Entry 6CDE (electron microscopy, 3.80 A resolution); this record covers chains N and C of the 24 polymer chains in the assembly.

[Chain N]
Name: PGT122 Light Chain
From: Homo sapiens
Chain sequence (210 residues; numbered 6 to 210 plus 6 insertion-coded residues; 1 number in that range is skipped by the numbering (no residue carries it; nothing is unmodelled there); the number before each row is that of its first residue; a row labelled like 67A-67C holds insertion residues (67A, then the next letters in order)):
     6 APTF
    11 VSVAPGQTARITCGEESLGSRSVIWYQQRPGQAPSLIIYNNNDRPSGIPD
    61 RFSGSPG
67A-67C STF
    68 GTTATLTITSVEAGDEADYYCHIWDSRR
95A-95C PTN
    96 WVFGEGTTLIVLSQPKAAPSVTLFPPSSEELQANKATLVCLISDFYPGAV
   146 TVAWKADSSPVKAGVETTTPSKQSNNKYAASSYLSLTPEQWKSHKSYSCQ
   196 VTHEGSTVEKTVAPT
Unresolved in the structure: 110-210
Disulfide bonds: Cys-23/Cys-88

[Chain C]
Name: Glycoprotein 120
From: Human immunodeficiency virus 1
UniProt: Q2N0S5 (Q2N0S5_9HIV1); the construct lacks a stretch of the UniProt sequence and is renumbered around it, so the offset changes along the chain: 31-140 = UniProt 30-139; 149-185 = UniProt 140-176; 187-309 = UniProt 186-308; 312-321 = UniProt 309-318; 2 more segments
Chain sequence (473 residues; numbered 31 to 505 plus 10 insertion-coded residues; 12 numbers in that range are skipped by the numbering (no residue carries them; nothing is unmodelled there); the number before each row is that of its first residue; a row labelled like 185A-185I holds insertion residues (185A, then the next letters in order)):
    31 AENLWVTVYYGVPVWKDAETTLFCASDAKAYETEKHNVWATHACVPTDPN
    81 PQEIHLENVTEEFNMWKNNMVEQMHTDIISLWDQSLKPCVKLTPLCVTLQ
   131 CTNVTNNITD
   149 DMRGELKNCSFNMTTELRDKKQKVYSLFYRLDVVQIN
185A-185I ENQGNRSNN
   187 SNKEYRLINCNTSACTQACPKVSFEPIPIHYCAPAGFAILKCKDKKFNGT
   237 GPCPSVSTVQCTHGIKPVVSTQLLLNGSLAEEEVMIRSENITNNAKNILV
   287 QFNTPVQINCTRPNNNTRKSIRI
   312 GPGQAFYATG
  321A D
   322 IIGDIRQAHCNVSKATWNETLGKVVKQLRKHFGNNTIIRFANSSGGDLEV
   372 TTHSFNCGGEFFYCNTSGLFNSTWISN
   400 TSVQGSNSTGSNDSITLPCRIKQIINMWQRIGQCMYAPPIQGVIRCVSNI
   450 TGLILTRDGGSTNSTTETFRPGGGDMRDNWRSELYKYKVVKIEPLGVAPT
   500 RCKRRV
Unresolved in the structure: 149, 185A-185I, 400-410
Differences from the reference sequence: conflict Cys-201 (Ile200 in Q2N0S5), Asn-332 (Thr330 in Q2N0S5), Cys-433 (Ala430 in Q2N0S5), Cys-501 (Ala498 in Q2N0S5)
Disulfide bonds: Cys-54/Cys-74, Cys-119/Cys-205, Cys-126/Cys-196, Cys-131/Cys-157, Cys-201/Cys-433, Cys-218/Cys-247, Cys-228/Cys-239, Cys-296/Cys-331, Cys-378/Cys-445, Cys-385/Cys-418
Covalent attachments: N-acetylglucosamine (NAG) linked to Asn-88, Asn-133, Asn-156, Asn-160, Asn-197, Asn-234, Asn-262, Asn-295, Asn-301, Asn-339, Asn-355, Asn-363, Asn-386, Asn-392; glycan linked to Asn-137, Asn-332, Asn-448
Reported in the primary citation:
  - post-translational modification sites: Asn-88, Asn-295, Asn-448

[Interface between chain N and chain C]
Contacting residue pairs - 12 pairs, chain N then chain C:
  Leu-28(N) / Gly-324(C)
  Gly-29(N) / Gly-324(C)
  Ser-30(N) / Asp-325(C)
  Phe-67C(N) / Gly-324(C)
  Ser-93(N) / Asp-325(C)
  Arg-94(N) / Thr-135(C)
  Arg-94(N) / Asn-136(C)
  Arg-94(N) / Asn-137(C)  hydrogen bond (backbone-backbone)
  Arg-94(N) / Ile-322(C)  hydrogen bond (side chain-backbone)
  Arg-94(N) / Gly-324(C)
  Arg-94(N) / Asp-325(C)
  Pro-95A(N) / Asn-137(C)
Also at the interface, not in a pair above, chain N (8 interface residues in all): Arg-95
Also at the interface, not in a pair above, chain C (8 interface residues in all): Ile-323, Ile-326

[Summary]
Chain N and chain C each contribute 8 residues to their interface, with 2 hydrogen bonds. Among the polar
pairs are Arg-94(N)/Ile-322(C) and Arg-94(N)/Asn-137(C). N-acetylglucosamine is covalently linked to
Asn-88(C), Asn-133(C), Asn-156(C), Asn-160(C), Asn-197(C) and Asn-234(C) and 8 more. The paper reports
modification sites Asn-88(C), Asn-295(C) and Asn-448(C).
Chain N is PGT122 Light Chain (Homo sapiens) and chain C is Glycoprotein 120 (Human immunodeficiency virus 1);
the structure, Cryo-EM structure at 3.8 A resolution of vaccine-elicited antibody vFP20.01 in complex with
HIV-1 Env BG505 ..., was determined by electron microscopy, deposited together with 5TKJ, 5TKK, 6CDI and 6CDO.
